Entry 7LMK (X-ray diffraction, 2.65 A resolution); this record covers chains A and F.

Chain A:
Name: DNA (cytosine-5)-methyltransferase 1
From: Bos taurus
Notes: EC 2.1.1.37
Reference sequence: Q24K09 (DNMT1_BOVIN); numbering as in UniProt; present here: 725-837, 859-897
Amino-acid sequence (158 residues; row label = number of the first residue in the row; note: 16 numbers in that range are skipped by the numbering (no residue carries them; nothing is unmodelled there)):
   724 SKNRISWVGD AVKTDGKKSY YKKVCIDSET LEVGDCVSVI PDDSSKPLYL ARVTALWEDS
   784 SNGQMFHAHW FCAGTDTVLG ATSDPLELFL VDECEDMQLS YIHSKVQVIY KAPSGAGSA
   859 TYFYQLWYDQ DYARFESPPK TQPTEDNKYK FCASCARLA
Sequence notes: expression tag (724); linker (838-842)
Curated features (UniProtKB/Swiss-Prot):
  - modified residue: S729 (Phosphoserine), K746 (N6-acetyllysine), S875 (Phosphoserine), K888 (N6-acetyllysine)
Ion coordination: Zn2+: H790, C817, C890, C893

Chain F:
Name: Histone H4
Reference sequence: P62805 (H4_HUMAN); residues 14-26 here correspond to UniProt positions 15-27 (UniProt number = residue number + 1)
Amino-acid sequence (13 residues; row label = number of the first residue in the row):
    14 GAKRHRKVLR DNY
Not modelled in the structure: 14-17, 25-26
Sequence notes: conflict Y26 (Ile27 in P62805)
Modified positions: K20 (N-trimethyllysine; M3L)
Curated features (UniProtKB/Swiss-Prot):
  - DNA-binding region: K16 to K20
  - modified residue: K16 (N6-(2-hydroxyisobutyryl)lysine), K20 (N6,N6,N6-trimethyllysine)
  - cross-link: K20 (Glycyl lysine isopeptide (Lys-Gly) (interchain with G-Cter in SUMO2))

How chain A and chain F interact:
Residue-residue contacts (19):
  I763(A) with R23(F), hydrogen bond (backbone-side chain)
  P764(A) with R23(F)
  D765(A) with K20(F); V21(F); L22(F), hydrogen bond (side chain-backbone); R23(F), salt bridge
  Y772(A) with K20(F)
  W793(A) with K20(F)
  F794(A) with K20(F)
  D799(A) with K20(F)
  E816(A) with H18(F); K20(F)
  E818(A) with R19(F); K20(F), hydrogen bond (side chain-backbone); V21(F), hydrogen bond (side chain-backbone)
  D819(A) with R19(F)
  Y824(A) with V21(F), hydrophobic; R23(F), hydrogen bond (side chain-backbone); D24(F)
Interface residues without a listed pair, chain A (13 interface residues in all): V762, C795
The authors on this interface:
  - pairs named by the authors: D765(A)-R23(F) (hydrogen bond), Y772(A)-K20(F), W793(A)-K20(F), D799(A)-K20(F), E816(A)-K20(F)
  - interface residues, chain A: I763(A), D765(A), E818(A), D819(A), Y824(A)
  - interface residues, chain F: R19(F), R23(F)

Summary:
13 residues of chain A face 7 of chain F across their interface; the contacts include 5 hydrogen bonds and 1
salt bridge. Polar contacts include D765(A)-R23(F), I763(A)-R23(F) and D765(A)-L22(F). The authors report a
hydrogen bond between D765(A) and R23(F); contacts between Y772(A) and K20(F), W793(A) and K20(F) and D799(A)
and K20(F) among others. The paper reports interface residues I763(A), D765(A) and R19(F) among others.
Chain A is DNA (cytosine-5)-methyltransferase 1 (Bos taurus) and chain F is Histone H4; the structure, Crystal
structure of bovine DNMT1 BAH1 domain in complex with H4K20me3, was determined by X-ray diffraction (same
publication as 7LMM).
